Entry 4XTR (X-ray diffraction, 2.05 A resolution); this record covers chains B and C of the 7 polymer chains in the assembly.

== Chain B ==
Molecule: ATPase GET3
From: Saccharomyces cerevisiae (strain ATCC 204508 / S288c)
Notes: EC 3.6.-.-
Reference sequence: Q12154 (GET3_YEAST); numbering as in UniProt (aligned over 1-354)
Chain sequence (354 residues; numbered 1 to 354; the number before each row is that of its first residue):
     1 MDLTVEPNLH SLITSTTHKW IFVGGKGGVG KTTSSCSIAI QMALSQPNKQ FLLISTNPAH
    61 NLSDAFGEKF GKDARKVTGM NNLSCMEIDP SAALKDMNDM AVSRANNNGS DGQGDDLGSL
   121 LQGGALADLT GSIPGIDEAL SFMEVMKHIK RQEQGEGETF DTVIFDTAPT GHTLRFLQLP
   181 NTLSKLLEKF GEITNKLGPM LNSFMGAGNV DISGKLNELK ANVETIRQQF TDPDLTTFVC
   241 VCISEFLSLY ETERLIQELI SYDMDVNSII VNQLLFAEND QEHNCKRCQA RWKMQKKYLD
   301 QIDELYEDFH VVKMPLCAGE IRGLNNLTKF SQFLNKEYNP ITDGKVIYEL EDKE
Unresolved in the structure: 1-3, 104-122, 196-210, 279-283, 354
Sequence notes: engineered mutation Asn57 (Asp in Q12154)
Ion coordination: Mg2+: Thr32 (together with ADP, ATP); Zn2+: Cys285, Cys288 (shared with 2 residues of chain A)
Residues lining bound ligands:
  - ADP / ATP, molecule 1: Lys26, Gly27, Glu245, Leu247, Arg291
  - ADP / ATP, molecule 2: Lys26, Gly27, Gly28, Val29, Gly30, Lys31, Thr32, Thr33, Asn57, Pro169, Asn272, Gln273, Pro315, Leu316, Cys317, Gly319, Ile321, Phe330
Swiss-Prot annotation at these positions:
  - binding site (ATP): Lys26 to Thr33, Glu245, Asn272, Pro315 to Arg322
  - binding site (Zn(2+)): Cys285, Cys288
Reported in the primary citation:
  - mutagenesis - L183S/L186S, F190D/L216D: abolished binding to Pep12p
  - mutagenesis - E253R: abolished binding to Get4

== Chain C ==
Molecule: Antibody Heavy chain
From: Homo sapiens, synthetic construct
Notes: antibody fragment or engineered binder
Chain sequence (230 residues; each row starts with the number of its first residue):
     1 EISEVQLVES GGGLVQPGGS LRLSCAASGF NLYYYSIHWV RQAPGKGLEW VASISPYSSS
    61 TSYADSVKGR FTISADTSKN TAYLQMNSLR AEDTAVYYCA RGRWYRRALD YWGQGTLVTV
   121 SSASTKGPSV FPLAPSSKST SGGTAALGCL VKDYFPEPVT VSWNSGALTS GVHTFPAVLQ
   181 SSGLYSLSSV VTVPSSSLGT QTYICNVNHK PSNTKVDKKV EPKSCDKTHT
Unresolved in the structure: 1-3, 138-142, 226-230
Disulfides: Cys25-Cys99, Cys149-Cys205

== Interface between chain B and chain C ==
Pairs across the interface (14):
  Phe246(B) with Tyr34(C), hydrophobic
  Leu249(B) with Trp104(C), hydrophobic
  Tyr250(B) with Tyr34(C), hydrogen bond (side chain-backbone); Tyr57(C), hydrophobic; Trp104(C)
  Arg254(B) with Tyr33(C), hydrogen bond; Tyr57(C), hydrogen bond (side chain-backbone); Ser58(C)
  Gln301(B) with Trp104(C); Tyr105(C)
  Glu304(B) with Tyr105(C); Arg106(C), salt bridge
  Leu305(B) with Trp104(C), hydrophobic; Tyr105(C)
Other interface residues (no listed pair), chain B (9 interface residues in all): Ile302, Tyr306

== In short ==
Chain B and chain C form an interface of 9 and 7 residues respectively, with 3 hydrogen bonds and 1 salt
bridge. Polar contacts include Glu304(B)-Arg106(C), Tyr250(B)-Tyr34(C) and Arg254(B)-Tyr33(C). Chain B binds
ADP / ATP. The paper reports that L183S/L186S and F190D/L216D of chain B abolish binding to Pep12p; E253R of
chain B abolishes binding to Get4.
Here chain B is ATPase GET3 (Saccharomyces cerevisiae (strain ATCC 204508 / S288c)) and chain C is Antibody
Heavy chain (Homo sapiens, synthetic construct). Entry 4XTR (Structure of Get3 bound to the transmembrane
domain of Pep12) was determined by X-ray diffraction (same publication as 4XWO and 4XVU).
